Entry 5M1S (electron microscopy, 6.70 A resolution (low resolution: residue-level contacts below are approximate; hydrogen-bond / salt-bridge calls are withheld)); this record covers chains B and C of the 7 polymer chains in the assembly.

== Chain B (and C) ==
Protein: DNA polymerase III subunit beta
Organism: Escherichia coli K12
Notes: EC 2.7.7.7; chain C of this document is another copy of the same molecule, construct and numbering; everything in this record applies to it too
UniProt: P0A988 (DPO3B_ECOLI); numbering as in UniProt (aligned over 1-366)
Amino-acid sequence (366 residues; row label = number of the first residue in the row):
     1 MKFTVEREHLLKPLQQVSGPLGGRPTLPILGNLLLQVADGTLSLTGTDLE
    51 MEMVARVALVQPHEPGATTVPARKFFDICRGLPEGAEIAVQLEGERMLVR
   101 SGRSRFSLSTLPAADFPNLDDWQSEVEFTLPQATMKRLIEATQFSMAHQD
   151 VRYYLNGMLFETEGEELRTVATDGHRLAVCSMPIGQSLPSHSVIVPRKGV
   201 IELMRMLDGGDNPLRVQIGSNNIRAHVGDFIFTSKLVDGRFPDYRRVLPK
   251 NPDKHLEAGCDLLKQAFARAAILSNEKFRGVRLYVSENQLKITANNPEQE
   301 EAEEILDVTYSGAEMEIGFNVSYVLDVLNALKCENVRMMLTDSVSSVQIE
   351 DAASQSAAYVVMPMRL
Swiss-Prot annotation at these positions:
  - binding site (DNA): Arg24, Arg73, Gln149, Tyr153, Tyr154
  - mutagenesis: Arg24 (R24A: Mild defect in DNA replication, impaired loading of clamp on DNA, polymerase speed is wild-type. More severe replication defect and very poor clamp loading; when associated with A-149), Gly66 (G66E: In dnaN159; a temperature- and UV-sensitive mutation, displays altered DNA polymerase usage, chronically induced SOS response; when associated with A-174), Ala133 (A133T: Reduction of synthesis of beta*, probably due to mutation of its promoter), Met135 (M135L: 3-fold reduction of synthesis of beta*, probably due to loss of its start codon), Met146 (M146L: No effect on synthesis of beta*), Gln149 (Q149A: Mild defect in DNA replication, impaired loading of clamp on DNA, polymerase speed is wild-type. More severe replication defect and very poor clamp loading; when associated with A-24), Tyr153 to Tyr154 (Very poor loading of clamp on DNA, polymerase speed is wild-type), Gly174 (G174A: In dnaN159; a temperature- and UV-sensitive mutation, displays altered DNA polymerase usage, chronically induced SOS response; when associated with A-66), Gln265 to Leu366 (In dnaN806; temperature sensitive), Ile272 to Leu273 (Monomeric in solution, binds very tightly to subunit delta (holA). The monomer binds tightly to linear and circular DNA. Cannot bind both Pol III and IV simultaneously)

== How chain B and chain C interact ==
Residue-residue contacts (54):
  Pro71(B) - Glu300(C)
  Lys74(B) - Ile272(C)
  Lys74(B) - Leu273(C)
  Lys74(B) - Asn296(C)
  Lys74(B) - Glu298(C)
  Lys74(B) - Glu300(C)
  Asp77(B) - Ile272(C)
  Ile78(B) - Arg269(C)
  Ile78(B) - Ile272(C)
  Ile78(B) - Leu273(C)
  Gly81(B) - Gln265(C)
  Gly81(B) - Arg269(C)
  Leu82(B) - Arg269(C)
  Pro83(B) - Gln265(C)
  Pro83(B) - Arg269(C)
  Arg96(B) - Gln299(C)
  Arg103(B) - Ile305(C)
  Ser104(B) - Glu303(C)
  Ser104(B) - Glu304(C)
  Ser104(B) - Ile305(C)
  Arg105(B) - Ala302(C)
  Arg105(B) - Glu303(C)
  Phe106(B) - Glu303(C)
  Phe106(B) - Glu304(C)
  Ser107(B) - Glu300(C)
  Ser107(B) - Glu301(C)
  Leu108(B) - Leu273(C)
  Leu108(B) - Gln299(C)
  Ser109(B) - Glu298(C)
  Ser109(B) - Gln299(C)
  Ser109(B) - Glu300(C)
  Gln265(B) - Gly81(C)
  Gln265(B) - Pro83(C)
  Arg269(B) - Gly81(C)
  Arg269(B) - Arg103(C)
  Ile272(B) - Lys74(C)
  Ile272(B) - Asp77(C)
  Ile272(B) - Ile78(C)
  Leu273(B) - Ile78(C)
  Glu298(B) - Lys74(C)
  Glu298(B) - Ser109(C)
  Gln299(B) - Ser107(C)
  Glu300(B) - Pro71(C)
  Glu300(B) - Ser107(C)
  Glu301(B) - Phe106(C)
  Glu301(B) - Ser107(C)
  Ala302(B) - Arg105(C)
  Ala302(B) - Phe106(C)
  Glu303(B) - Ser104(C)
  Glu303(B) - Arg105(C)
  Glu304(B) - Arg103(C)
  Glu304(B) - Ser104(C)
  Glu304(B) - Phe106(C)
  Ile305(B) - Arg103(C)
Interface residues without a listed pair, chain C (26 interface residues in all): Leu82

== Overview ==
27 residues of chain B face 26 of chain C across their interface. Curated annotation (UniProt) lists 5
DNA-binding residues and 13 mutagenesis sites on chain B.
Chain B and chain C are both DNA polymerase III subunit beta (Escherichia coli K12); the structure, Cryo-EM
structure of the E. coli replicative DNA polymerase-clamp-exonuclase-theta complex bound to DNA in the editing
..., was determined by electron microscopy.
